PDB entry 5ZN3 | X-ray diffraction, 1.50 A resolution | chain A

== Chain A ==
Name: Casein kinase II subunit alpha
Organism: Homo sapiens
Notes: EC 2.7.11.1
UniProtKB: P68400 (CSK21_HUMAN); residue numbers follow UniProt; this construct covers 1-329
Sequence (329 residues; row label = number of the first residue in the row):
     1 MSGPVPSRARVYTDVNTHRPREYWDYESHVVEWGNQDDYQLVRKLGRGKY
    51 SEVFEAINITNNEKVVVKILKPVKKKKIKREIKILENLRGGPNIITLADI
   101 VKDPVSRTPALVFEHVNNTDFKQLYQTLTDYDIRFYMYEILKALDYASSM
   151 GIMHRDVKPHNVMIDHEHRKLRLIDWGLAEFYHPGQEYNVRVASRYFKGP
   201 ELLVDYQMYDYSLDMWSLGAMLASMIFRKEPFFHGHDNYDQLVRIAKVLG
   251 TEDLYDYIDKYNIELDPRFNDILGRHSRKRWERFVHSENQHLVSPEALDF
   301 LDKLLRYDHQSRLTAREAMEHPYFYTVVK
Unresolved in the structure: 1-2, 72-74
Sequence notes: engineered mutation Ala147 (Cys in P68400), Ser148 (His in P68400), Ala220 (Cys in P68400)
UniProt features mapped onto this chain:
  - region: Gln36 to Leu41 (Interaction with beta subunit)
  - active site: Asp156 (Proton acceptor)
  - binding site (ATP): Leu45 to Val53, Lys68
  - natural variant: Arg47 (R47Q: In OCNDS), Tyr50 (Y50S: In OCNDS), Asp175 (D175G: In OCNDS), Lys198 (K198R: In OCNDS)

== Overview ==
From UniProt: active-site residue Asp156 and 10 ATP-binding residues.
Chain A is Casein kinase II subunit alpha (Homo sapiens); the structure, X-ray structure of protein kinase ck2
alpha subunit H148S mutant, was determined by X-ray diffraction together with 5ZN0, 5ZN1, 5ZN2, 5ZN4 and 5ZN5
from the same study.
